1JEU - chains A and B; structure by X-ray diffraction, 1.25 A resolution.

== Chain A ==
Name: Oligo-peptide binding protein
From: Salmonella typhimurium
Reference sequence: P06202 (OPPA_SALTY); residues 1-517 here correspond to UniProt positions 26-542 (UniProt number = residue number + 25)
Amino-acid sequence (517 residues; each row starts with the number of its first residue):
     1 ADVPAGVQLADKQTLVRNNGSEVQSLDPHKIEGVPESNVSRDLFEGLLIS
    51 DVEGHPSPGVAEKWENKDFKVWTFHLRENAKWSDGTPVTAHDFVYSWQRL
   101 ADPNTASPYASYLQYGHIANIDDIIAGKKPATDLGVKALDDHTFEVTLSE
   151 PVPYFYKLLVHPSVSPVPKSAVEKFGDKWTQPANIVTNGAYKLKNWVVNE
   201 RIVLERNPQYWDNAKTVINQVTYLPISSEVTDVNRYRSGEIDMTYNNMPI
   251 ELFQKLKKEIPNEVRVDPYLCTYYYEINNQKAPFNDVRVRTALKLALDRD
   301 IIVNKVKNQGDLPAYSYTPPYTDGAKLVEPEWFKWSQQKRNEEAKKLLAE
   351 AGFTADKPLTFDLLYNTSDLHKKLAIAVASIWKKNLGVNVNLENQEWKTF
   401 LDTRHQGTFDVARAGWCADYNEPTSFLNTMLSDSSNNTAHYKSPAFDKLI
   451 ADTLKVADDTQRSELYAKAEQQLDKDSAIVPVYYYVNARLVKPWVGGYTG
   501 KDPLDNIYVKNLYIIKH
Cystine bridges: Cys-271/Cys-417
Small-molecule neighbours:
  - uranyl (vi) ion (IUM), molecule 1: Glu-251, Asp-369, Lys-373
  - uranyl (vi) ion (IUM), molecule 2: Lys-281, Asp-362, Asp-410

== Chain B ==
Name: Peptide lys glu lys
Amino-acid sequence (3 residues; row label = number of the first residue in the row):
     1 KEK

== Chain A / chain B interface ==
Residue-residue contacts - 25 pairs, chain A then chain B:
  Glu-32(A) with Lys-1(B); Glu-2(B), hydrogen bond (backbone-backbone)
  Gly-33(A) with Glu-2(B)
  Val-34(A) with Lys-1(B); Glu-2(B), hydrogen bond (backbone-backbone); Lys-3(B)
  Ser-37(A) with Lys-1(B)
  Tyr-109(A) with Lys-1(B), hydrogen bond (side chain-backbone)
  Tyr-245(A) with Lys-3(B), hydrogen bond
  Asn-246(A) with Lys-3(B), hydrogen bond
  Asn-247(A) with Lys-3(B)
  Tyr-269(A) with Lys-3(B), hydrogen bond
  Trp-397(A) with Glu-2(B); Lys-3(B)
  Arg-404(A) with Glu-2(B), salt bridge
  Arg-413(A) with Lys-3(B), hydrogen bond (side chain-backbone)
  Gly-415(A) with Glu-2(B); Lys-3(B), hydrogen bond (backbone-backbone)
  Trp-416(A) with Lys-1(B); Glu-2(B)
  Cys-417(A) with Lys-1(B), hydrogen bond (backbone-backbone); Lys-3(B)
  Ala-418(A) with Lys-1(B), hydrogen bond (backbone-side chain)
  Asp-419(A) with Lys-1(B), salt bridge
  Tyr-485(A) with Lys-3(B)
Interface residues without a listed pair, chain A (24 interface residues in all): Pro-35, His-161, Leu-401, Asn-436, Thr-438, Asn-506

== Summary ==
24 residues of chain A face 3 of chain B across their interface; the contacts include 10 hydrogen bonds and 2
salt bridges. Among the polar pairs are Arg-404(A)/Glu-2(B), Asp-419(A)/Lys-1(B) and Tyr-109(A)/Lys-1(B).
Chain A binds uranyl (vi) ion.
Here chain A is Oligo-peptide binding protein (Salmonella typhimurium) and chain B is Peptide lys glu lys.
Entry 1JEU (Oligo-peptide binding protein (oppa) complexed with kek) was determined by X-ray diffraction (same
publication as 1JET and 1JEV).
